PDB entry 6X2U | X-ray diffraction, 2.20 A resolution | chains C and D of the 4 polymer chains in the assembly

== Chain C ==
Protein: Exportin-1
Source organism: Saccharomyces cerevisiae
UniProt: P30822 (XPO1_YEAST); residue numbers follow UniProt; this construct covers 1-376, 414-1058
Chain sequence (1024 residues; numbered -2 to 1058; 37 numbers in that range are skipped by the numbering (no residue carries them; nothing is unmodelled there); the number before each row is that of its first residue; numbers below 1 keep their minus sign (Gly-2 is residue -2)):
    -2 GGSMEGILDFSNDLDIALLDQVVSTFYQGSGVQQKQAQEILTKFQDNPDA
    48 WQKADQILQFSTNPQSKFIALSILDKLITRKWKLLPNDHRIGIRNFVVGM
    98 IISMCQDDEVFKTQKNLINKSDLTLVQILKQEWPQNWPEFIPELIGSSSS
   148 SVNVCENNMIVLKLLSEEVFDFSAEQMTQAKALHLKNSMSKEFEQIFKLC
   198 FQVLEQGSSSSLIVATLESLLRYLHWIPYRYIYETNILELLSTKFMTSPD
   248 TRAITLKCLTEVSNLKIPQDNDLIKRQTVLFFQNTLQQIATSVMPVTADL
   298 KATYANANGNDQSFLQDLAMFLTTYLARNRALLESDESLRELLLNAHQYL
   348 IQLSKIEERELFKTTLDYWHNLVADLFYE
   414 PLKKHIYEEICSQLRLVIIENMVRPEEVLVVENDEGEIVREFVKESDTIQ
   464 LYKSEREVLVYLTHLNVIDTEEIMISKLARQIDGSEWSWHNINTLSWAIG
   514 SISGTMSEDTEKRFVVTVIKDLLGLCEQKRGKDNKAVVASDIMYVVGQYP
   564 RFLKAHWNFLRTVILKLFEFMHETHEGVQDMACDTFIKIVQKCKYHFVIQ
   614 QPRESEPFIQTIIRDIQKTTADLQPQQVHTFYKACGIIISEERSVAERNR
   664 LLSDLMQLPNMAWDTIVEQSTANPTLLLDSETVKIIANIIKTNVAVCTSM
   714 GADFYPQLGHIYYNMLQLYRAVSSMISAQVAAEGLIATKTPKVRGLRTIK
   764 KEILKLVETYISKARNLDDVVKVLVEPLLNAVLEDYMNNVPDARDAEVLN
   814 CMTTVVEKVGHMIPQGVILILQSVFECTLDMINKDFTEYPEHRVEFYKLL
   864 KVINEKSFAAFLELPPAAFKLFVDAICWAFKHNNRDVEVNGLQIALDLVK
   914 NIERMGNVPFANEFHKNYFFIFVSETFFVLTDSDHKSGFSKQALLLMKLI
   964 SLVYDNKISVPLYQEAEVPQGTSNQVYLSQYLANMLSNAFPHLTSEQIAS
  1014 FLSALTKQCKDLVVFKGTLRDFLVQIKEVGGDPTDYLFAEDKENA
Unresolved in the structure: -2 to 1, 439-460, 1053-1058
Construct notes: expression tag (-2 to 0); conflict Gly537 (Asp in P30822), Cys539 (Thr in P30822), Glu540 (Val in P30822), Gln541 (Lys in P30822), Cys1022 (Tyr in P30822)

== Chain D ==
Protein: cAMP-dependent protein kinase inhibitor alpha
Source organism: Homo sapiens
UniProt: P61925 (IPKA_HUMAN); residues 5-20 here correspond to UniProt positions 34-49 (UniProt number = residue number + 29)
Chain sequence (16 residues; numbered 5 to 20; the number before each row is that of its first residue):
     5 NLNELALKLAGLDINK
Construct notes: conflict Leu6 (Ser35 in P61925)
Reported in the primary citation:
  - contacts within the chain: Asp17-Asn19 (backbone contact), Asp17-Lys20 (backbone contact)

== Chain C / chain D interface ==
Contacting residue pairs - 30 pairs, chain C then chain D:
  Val529(C) with Leu6(D), hydrophobic; Leu9(D), hydrophobic
  Ile532(C) with Leu9(D), hydrophobic
  Lys533(C) with Leu9(D); Lys12(D)
  Leu536(C) with Leu9(D), hydrophobic; Lys12(D); Leu16(D), hydrophobic
  Cys539(C) with Leu16(D), hydrophobic
  Glu540(C) with Lys20(D), salt bridge
  Lys545(C) with Ile18(D); Asn19(D), hydrogen bond
  Lys548(C) with Ile18(D); Lys20(D)
  Ala552(C) with Ile18(D), hydrophobic
  Phe565(C) with Leu6(D), hydrophobic
  His569(C) with Leu6(D)
  Asn571(C) with Asn7(D)
  Phe572(C) with Leu9(D), hydrophobic; Ala10(D), hydrophobic; Leu13(D), hydrophobic
  Thr575(C) with Ala10(D); Ala14(D)
  Val576(C) with Leu13(D), hydrophobic
  Lys579(C) with Leu13(D); Ala14(D), hydrogen bond (side chain-backbone); Gly15(D); Leu16(D), hydrogen bond (side chain-backbone)
  Glu586(C) with Ile18(D); Asn19(D), hydrogen bond
Also at the interface, not in a pair above, chain C (23 interface residues in all): Lys525, Gly544, Ala549, Ile555, Glu582, Phe583
Also at the interface, not in a pair above, chain D (13 interface residues in all): Asp17

== Summary ==
Chain C and chain D form an interface of 23 and 13 residues respectively, with 4 hydrogen bonds and 1 salt
bridge. Polar pairs include Glu540(C)-Lys20(D), Lys545(C)-Asn19(D) and Lys579(C)-Ala14(D). The paper reports
contacts within the chain involving Asp17(D), Asn19(D) and Lys20(D).
Chain C is Exportin-1 (Saccharomyces cerevisiae) and chain D is cAMP-dependent protein kinase inhibitor alpha
(Homo sapiens); the structure, Crystal Structure of PKINES peptide bound to CRM1, was determined by X-ray
diffraction, deposited together with 6X2M, 6X2O, 6X2P, 6X2R, 6X2S, 6X2V and 3 further entries.
